Entry 6Y5E (electron microscopy, 3.15 A resolution); this record covers chains H and J of the 11 polymer chains in the assembly.

# Chain H
Name: Histone H2B type 1-K
From: Homo sapiens
UniProt: O60814 (H2B1K_HUMAN); residues 32-125 here = UniProt positions 32-125
Sequence (94 residues; row label = number of the first residue in the row):
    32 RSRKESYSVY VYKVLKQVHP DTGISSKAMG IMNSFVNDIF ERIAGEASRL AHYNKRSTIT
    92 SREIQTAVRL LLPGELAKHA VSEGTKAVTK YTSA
Covalent attachments: pentanedial (PTD) linked to Lys-86
Swiss-Prot annotation at these positions:
  - modified residue: Lys-35 (N6-(2-hydroxyisobutyryl)lysine), Glu-36 (PolyADP-ribosyl glutamic acid), Ser-37 (Phosphoserine), Lys-44 (N6-(2-hydroxyisobutyryl)lysine), Lys-47 (N6-(2-hydroxyisobutyryl)lysine), Lys-58 (N6,N6-dimethyllysine), Arg-80 (Dimethylated arginine), Lys-86 (N6,N6,N6-trimethyllysine), Arg-87 (Omega-N-methylarginine), Arg-93 (Omega-N-methylarginine), Lys-109 (N6-(2-hydroxyisobutyryl)lysine), Thr-116 (Phosphothreonine), Lys-117 (N6-(2-hydroxyisobutyryl)lysine), Lys-121 (N6-(2-hydroxyisobutyryl)lysine)
  - glycosylation: Ser-113 (O-linked (GlcNAc) serine)
  - cross-link (Glycyl lysine isopeptide (Lys-Gly)): Lys-35 (interchain with G-Cter in ubiquitin), Lys-121 (interchain with G-Cter in ubiquitin)

# Chain J
Molecule: 153-nt DNA strand
Sequence (153 nucleotides; each row starts with the number of its first residue):
     1 ATCACAGGAT GTATATATCT GACACGTGCC TGGAGACTAG GGAGTAATCC CCTTGGCGGT
    61 TAAAACGCGG GGGACAGCGC GTACGTGCGT TTAAGCGGTG CTAGAGCTGT CTACGACCAA
   121 TTGAGCGGCC TCGGCACCGG GATTCTCCAG GAT

# Chain H / chain J interface
Residue-residue contacts - 11 pairs, chain H then chain J:
  Ser-33(H) / DC107(J)  hydrogen bond to the phosphate
  Arg-34(H) / DC30(J)  hydrogen bond to the sugar
  Tyr-43(H) / DA24(J)  hydrogen bond to the phosphate
  Gly-54(H) / DA24(J)  phosphate contact
  Ile-55(H) / DA24(J)  phosphate contact
  Ser-56(H) / DC23(J)  phosphate contact
  Ser-57(H) / DC23(J)  hydrogen bond to the phosphate
  Arg-87(H) / DA43(J)  phosphate contact
  Arg-87(H) / DG44(J)  salt bridge to the phosphate
  Ser-88(H) / DA43(J)  hydrogen bond to the phosphate
  Thr-89(H) / DA43(J)  hydrogen bond to the phosphate
Interface residues without a listed pair, chain H (12 interface residues in all): Arg-32, Lys-86
Interface residues without a listed pair, chain J (8 interface residues in all): DT31, DG42

# Overview
Chain H and chain J form an interface of 12 and 8 residues respectively, with 6 hydrogen bonds and 1 salt
bridge. Among the polar pairs are Arg-34(H)/DC30(J), Ser-33(H)/DC107(J) and Tyr-43(H)/DA24(J). Covalently
linked pentanedial: at Lys-86(H).
Chain H is Histone H2B type 1-K (Homo sapiens) and chain J is a 153-nt DNA strand; the structure, Structure of
human cGAS (K394E) bound to the nucleosome (focused refinement of cGAS-NCP subcomplex), was determined by
electron microscopy (same publication as 6Y5D).
